Entry 8WJQ (electron microscopy, 3.80 A resolution); this record covers chain A.

== Chain A ==
Protein: Solute carrier family 22 member 12
Source organism: Homo sapiens
Reference sequence: Q96S37 (S22AC_HUMAN); numbering as in UniProt (aligned over 1-538)
Amino-acid sequence (538 residues; each row starts with the number of its first residue):
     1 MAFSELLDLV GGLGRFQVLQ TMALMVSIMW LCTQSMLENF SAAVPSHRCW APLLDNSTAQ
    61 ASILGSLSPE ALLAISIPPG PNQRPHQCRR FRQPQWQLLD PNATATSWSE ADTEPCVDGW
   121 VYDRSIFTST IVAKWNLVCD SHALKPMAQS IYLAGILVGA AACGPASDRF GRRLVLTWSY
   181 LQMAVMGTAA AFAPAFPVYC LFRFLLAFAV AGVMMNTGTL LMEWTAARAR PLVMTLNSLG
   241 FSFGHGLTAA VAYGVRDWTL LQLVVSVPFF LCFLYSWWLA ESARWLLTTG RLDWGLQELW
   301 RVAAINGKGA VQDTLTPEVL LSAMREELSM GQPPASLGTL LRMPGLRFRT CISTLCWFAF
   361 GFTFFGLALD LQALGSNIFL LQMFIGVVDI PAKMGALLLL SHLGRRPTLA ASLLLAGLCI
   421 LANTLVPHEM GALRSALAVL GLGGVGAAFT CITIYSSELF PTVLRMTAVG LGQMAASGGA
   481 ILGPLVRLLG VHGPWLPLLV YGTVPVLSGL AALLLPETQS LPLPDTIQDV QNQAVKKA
Not modelled in the structure: 1-3, 330-334
Differences from the reference sequence: conflict Ser477 (Arg in Q96S37)
Swiss-Prot annotation at these positions:
  - glycosylation (N-linked (GlcNAc...) asparagine): Asn56, Asn102
Disulfide bonds: Cys49-Cys116, Cys88-Cys139
Residues lining bound ligands: uric acid (URC): Leu153, Ile156, Met214, Phe241, Phe360, Phe364, Ala476, Ala480

== Summary ==
Ligands of chain A: uric acid.
Chain A is Solute carrier family 22 member 12 (Homo sapiens); the structure, Cryo-EM structure of
URAT1(R477S)-Urate complex, was determined by electron microscopy together with 8WJG and 8WJH from the same
study.
